PDB entry 9JAO | electron microscopy, 3.10 A resolution | chains G and J of the 10 polymer chains in the assembly

# Chain G
Molecule: Histone H2A
Source organism: Xenopus laevis
UniProtKB: Q6AZJ8 (Q6AZJ8_XENLA); residues 0-129 here correspond to UniProt positions 1-130 (UniProt number = residue number + 1)
Sequence (130 residues; row label = number of the first residue in the row; numbering starts at 0):
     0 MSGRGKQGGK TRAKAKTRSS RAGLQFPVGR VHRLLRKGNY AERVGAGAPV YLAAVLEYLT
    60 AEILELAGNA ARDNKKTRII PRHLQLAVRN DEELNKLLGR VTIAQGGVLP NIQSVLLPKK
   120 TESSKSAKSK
Unresolved in the structure: 0-11, 119-129

# Chain J
Molecule: 157-nt DNA strand
Sequence (157 nucleotides; row label = number of the first residue in the row; numbers below 1 keep their minus sign (DA-4 is residue -4)):
    -4 AAGCTTCAGG ATGTATATAT CTGACACGTG CCTGGAGACT AGGGAGTAAT CCCCTTGGCG
    56 GTTAAAACGC GGGGGACAGC GCGTACGTGC GTTTAAGCGG TGCTAGAGCT GTCTACGACC
   116 AATTGAGCGG CCTCGGCACC GGGATTCTCG AGGGCGG
Unresolved in the structure: -4 to 42, 147-152

# How chain G and chain J interact
Residue-residue contacts - 13 pairs, chain G then chain J:
  Arg29(G) with DC123(J), salt bridge to the phosphate
  Arg42(G) with DG112(J), phosphate contact; DA113(J), phosphate contact
  Val43(G) with DG112(J), sugar contact; DA113(J), hydrogen bond to the phosphate
  Gly44(G) with DG112(J), phosphate contact
  Ala45(G) with DG112(J), hydrogen bond to the phosphate
  Lys75(G) with DC132(J), phosphate contact; DA133(J), salt bridge to the phosphate
  Thr76(G) with DG131(J), hydrogen bond to the phosphate; DC132(J), phosphate contact
  Arg77(G) with DG131(J), sugar contact; DC132(J), phosphate contact
Other interface residues (no listed pair), chain G (11 interface residues in all): Thr16, His31, Glu41
Other interface residues (no listed pair), chain J (8 interface residues in all): DA121, DG122

# Summary
11 residues of chain G face 8 of chain J across their interface, with 3 hydrogen bonds and 2 salt bridges.
Among the polar pairs are Val43(G)-DA113(J), Ala45(G)-DG112(J) and Thr76(G)-DG131(J).
Chain G is Histone H2A (Xenopus laevis) and chain J is a 157-nt DNA strand; the structure, The structure of
SMARCAD1 bound to the hexasome in the presence of ADP-BeFx, was determined by electron microscopy.
